PDB entry 8TIN | electron microscopy, 4.00 A resolution | chains H and A of the 4 polymer chains in the assembly

== Chain H ==
Molecule: Fab7 heavy chain
Source organism: synthetic construct
Amino-acid sequence (240 residues; numbered 1 to 240; the number before each row is that of its first residue):
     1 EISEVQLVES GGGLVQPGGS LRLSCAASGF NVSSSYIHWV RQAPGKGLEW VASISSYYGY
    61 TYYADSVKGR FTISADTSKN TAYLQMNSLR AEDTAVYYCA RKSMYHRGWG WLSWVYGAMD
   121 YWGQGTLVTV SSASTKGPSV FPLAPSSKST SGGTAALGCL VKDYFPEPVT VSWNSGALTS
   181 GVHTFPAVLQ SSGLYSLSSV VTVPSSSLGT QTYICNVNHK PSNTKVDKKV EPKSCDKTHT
Disordered / not traced: 1-3, 146-153, 175-179, 209-211, 232-240
Disulfide bonds: Cys-25/Cys-99, Cys-159/Cys-215

== Chain A ==
Molecule: Beta-arrestin-2
Source organism: Bos taurus
UniProt: P32120 (ARRB2_BOVIN), isoform P32120-2; residues 1-392 here = UniProt positions 1-392
Amino-acid sequence (392 residues; numbered 1 to 392; the number before each row is that of its first residue):
     1 MGEKPGTRVF KKSSPNCKLT VYLGKRDFVD HLDKVDPVDG VVLVDPDYLK DRKVFVTLTC
    61 AFRYGREDLD VLGLSFRKDL FIANYQAFPP TPNPPRPPTR LQERLLRKLG QHAHPFFFTI
   121 PQNLPCSVTL QPGPEDTGKA CGVDFEIRAF CAKSLEEKSH KRNSVRLVIR KVQFAPEKPG
   181 PQPSAETTRH FLMSDRSLHL EASLDKELYY HGEPLNVNVH VTNNSTKTVK KIKVSVRQYA
   241 DICLFSTAQY KCPVAQVEQD DQVSPSSTFC KVYTITPLLS NNREKRGLAL DGKLKHEDTN
   301 LASSTIVKEG ANKEVLGILV SYRVKVKLVV SRGGDVSVEL PFVLMHPKPH DHIALPRPQS
   361 AVPETDAPVD TNLIEFETNY ATDDDIVFED FA
Disordered / not traced: 1-6, 65-75, 92-98, 133-139, 156-163, 177-181, 190-196, 245-248, 308-315, 331-334, 350-392
Differences from the reference sequence: conflict Val-362 (Ala in P32120)
Curated features (UniProtKB/Swiss-Prot):
  - modified residue: Tyr-48 (Phosphotyrosine), Pro-176 (Hydroxyproline), Pro-181 (Hydroxyproline), Ser-360 (Phosphoserine)

== How chain H and chain A interact ==
Contacting residue pairs (40):
  Asn-31(H) / Glu-213(A)
  Asn-31(H) / Pro-214(A)
  Ser-33(H) / Leu-278(A)
  Ser-56(H) / Ser-280(A)
  Tyr-57(H) / His-211(A)
  Tyr-57(H) / Gly-212(A)
  Tyr-57(H) / Leu-279(A)  hydrogen bond (backbone-backbone)
  Tyr-57(H) / Ser-280(A)  hydrogen bond (backbone-backbone)
  Tyr-58(H) / Leu-279(A)  hydrophobic
  Tyr-58(H) / Arg-283(A)  hydrogen bond (backbone-side chain)
  Tyr-58(H) / Asp-298(A)
  Tyr-58(H) / Thr-299(A)
  Tyr-58(H) / Asn-300(A)
  Gly-59(H) / Ser-280(A)
  Tyr-60(H) / Arg-283(A)  hydrogen bond
  Tyr-60(H) / Asp-298(A)  hydrogen bond
  Thr-77(H) / Thr-276(A)
  Thr-77(H) / Leu-278(A)
  Ser-78(H) / Thr-274(A)
  Tyr-105(H) / Pro-347(A)
  Arg-107(H) / Glu-297(A)  salt bridge
  Gly-108(H) / Asp-27(A)
  Gly-108(H) / Phe-174(A)
  Gly-108(H) / Pro-349(A)
  Trp-109(H) / Asp-27(A)
  Trp-109(H) / Arg-170(A)
  Trp-109(H) / Val-172(A)
  Trp-109(H) / Gln-173(A)
  Trp-109(H) / Phe-174(A)
  Trp-109(H) / Asp-291(A)
  Trp-109(H) / Asn-300(A)
  Trp-109(H) / His-346(A)
  Trp-109(H) / Pro-347(A)
  Trp-109(H) / Pro-349(A)
  Gly-110(H) / His-346(A)
  Trp-111(H) / His-211(A)
  Trp-111(H) / Asn-300(A)
  Trp-111(H) / His-346(A)
  Ser-113(H) / Asp-298(A)
  Trp-114(H) / Glu-297(A)
Other interface residues (no listed pair), chain H (18 interface residues in all): His-106
Other interface residues (no listed pair), chain A (27 interface residues in all): Tyr-210, Pro-277, Gly-292, Leu-301

== Summary ==
The interface between chain H and chain A involves 18 residues on one side and 27 on the other; the contacts
include 5 hydrogen bonds and 1 salt bridge. Among the polar pairs are Arg-107(H)/Glu-297(A),
Tyr-58(H)/Arg-283(A) and Tyr-60(H)/Arg-283(A).
Chain H is Fab7 heavy chain (synthetic construct) and chain A is Beta-arrestin-2 (Bos taurus); the structure,
Human ACKR3 phosphorylated by GRK2 in complex with Arrestin3 reconstructed without receptor/micelle, was
determined by electron microscopy, deposited together with 9E82, 8TII, 8TIL, 8TIO and 8VJ9.
